8P8A - chains E and A of the 7 polymer chains in the assembly; structure by electron microscopy, 3.20 A resolution.

# Chain E
Molecule: 5D3(Fab) light chain variable domain
Source organism: Mus musculus
Notes: antibody fragment or engineered binder
Sequence (214 residues; row label = number of the first residue in the row):
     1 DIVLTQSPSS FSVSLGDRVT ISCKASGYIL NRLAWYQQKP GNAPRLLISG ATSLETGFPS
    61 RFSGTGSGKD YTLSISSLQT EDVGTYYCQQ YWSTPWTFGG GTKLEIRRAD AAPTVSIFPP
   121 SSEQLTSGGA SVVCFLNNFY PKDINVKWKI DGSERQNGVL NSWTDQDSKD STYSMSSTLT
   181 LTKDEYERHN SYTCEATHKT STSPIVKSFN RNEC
Not modelled in the structure: 108-214
Disulfide bonds: C23-C88

# Chain A
Molecule: ATP-binding cassette sub-family G member 2
Source organism: Homo sapiens
Notes: EC 7.6.2.2
Reference sequence: Q9UNQ0 (ABCG2_HUMAN); residue numbers follow UniProt; this construct covers 1-655
Sequence (655 residues; row label = number of the first residue in the row):
     1 MSSSNVEVFI PVSQGNTNGF PATASNDLKA FTEGAVLSFH NICYRVKLKS GFLPCRKPVE
    61 KEILSNINGI MKPGLNAILG PTGGGKSSLL DVLAARKDPS GLSGDVLING APRPANFKCN
   121 SGYVVQDDVV MGTLTVRENL QFSAALRLAT TMTNHEKNER INRVIQELGL DKVADSKVGT
   181 QFIRGVSGGE RKRTSIGMEL ITDPSILFLD EPTTGLDSST ANAVLLLLKR MSKQGRTIIF
   241 SIHQPRYSIF KLFDSLTLLA SGRLMFHGPA QEALGYFESA GYHCEAYNNP ADFFLDIING
   301 DSTAVALNRE EDFKATEIIE PSKQDKPLIE KLAEIYVNSS FYKETKAELH QLSGGEKKKK
   361 ITVFKEISYT TSFCHQLRWV SKRSFKNLLG NPQASIAQII VTVVLGLVIG AIYFGLKNDS
   421 TGIQNRAGVL FFLTTNQCFS SVSAVELFVV EKKLFIHEYI SGYYRVSSYF LGKLLSDLLP
   481 MRMLPSIIFT CIVYFMLGLK PKADAFFVMM FTLMMVAYSA SSMALAIAAG QSVVSVATLL
   541 MTICFVFMMI FSGLLVNLTT IASWLSWLQY FSIPRYGFTA LQHNEFLGQN FCPGLNATGN
   601 NPCNYATCTG EEYLVKQGID LSPWGLWKNH VALACMIVIF LTIAYLKLLF LKKYS
Not modelled in the structure: 1-32, 47-60, 302-326, 353-368, 655
Disulfide bonds: C592-C608
Glycans and other covalent adducts: N-acetylglucosamine (NAG) linked to N596
Curated features (UniProtKB/Swiss-Prot):
  - binding site (ATP): G80 to S87, R184 to E190, E211, H243
  - site (Not glycosylated): N418, N557
  - modified residue: T362 (Phosphothreonine)
  - glycosylation: N596 (N-linked (GlcNAc...) asparagine)
  - natural variant: V12 (V12M: Found in Jr(a-) blood group phenotype), Q141 (Q141K: Associated with high serum levels of uric acid and increased risk of gout), R147 (R147W: Loss of protein expression), T153 (T153M: Decreased protein abundance), K360 (deletion: No effect on protein abundance), F373 (F373C: Decreased protein abundance), T421 (T421A: No effect on protein abundance), T434 (T434M: No effect on protein abundance), S476 (S476P: No effect on protein abundance), S572 (S572R: Decreased protein abundance), D620 (D620N: No effect on protein abundance)
  - mutagenesis: M71 (M71V: Decreased protein abundance. No effect on substrate transmembrane transport), K86 (K86M: Decreased protein abundance. Decreased localization to the plasma membrane and retained intracellularly. Loss of ATPase-coupled transmembrane transporter activity), E211 (E211Q: Decreased estrone-3 sulfate ATPase-coupled transmembrane transporter activity. Decreased substrate-induced ATP hydrolysis ...), T362 (T362A: Loss of phosphorylation by PIM1. Decreased localization to the plasma membrane. Decreased homooligomerization. Loss of function in resistance to drug treatment ...), R383 (R383C: Loss of protein expression), N418 (N418Q: No effect), T435 (T435A: No effect on stability. Increased estrone-3 sulfate ATPase-coupled transmembrane transporter activity. Increased substrate-induced ATP hydrolysis. Increased substrate transport ...), N436 (N436A: No effect on stability. Decreased estrone-3 sulfate ATPase-coupled transmembrane transporter activity. Decreased substrate-induced ATP hydrolysis. Decreased substrate transport), F439 (F439A: No effect on stability. Decreased estrone-3 sulfate ATPase-coupled transmembrane transporter activity. Decreased substrate-induced ATP hydrolysis. Decreased substrate transport), R482 (R482D: Decreases ATPase activity; R482G/N/S/T: Increases ATPase activity; R482K/I/M/Y: No change in ATPase activity; R482T/Y: Decreases transport activity), V546 (V546A: No effect on stability. No effect on estrone-3 sulfate ATPase-coupled transmembrane transporter activity. No effect on substrate-induced ATP hydrolysis. No effect on substrate transport ...), M549 (M549A: No effect on stability. No effect on estrone-3 sulfate ATPase-coupled transmembrane transporter activity. No effect on substrate-induced ATP hydrolysis. No effect on substrate transport), 7 further mutagenesis entries in UniProt
What the authors report for this chain:
  - conformationally variable residues (order/disorder transition): S302 to V305

# Interface between chain E and chain A
Contacting residue pairs (14; chain E residue first):
  Y28(E) - V615(A)  hydrophobic
  Y28(E) - D620(A)
  Y28(E) - L621(A)
  Y28(E) - S622(A)
  L30(E) - E612(A)
  L30(E) - V615(A)  hydrophobic
  N31(E) - G599(A)
  R32(E) - N601(A)
  R32(E) - N604(A)
  R32(E) - E612(A)  salt bridge
  T52(E) - N600(A)
  Y91(E) - N604(A)
  W92(E) - V615(A)
  W92(E) - K616(A)
Interface residues without a listed pair, chain E (8 interface residues in all): G50
Interface residues without a listed pair, chain A (13 interface residues in all): T598, Y605, E611

# In short
Chain E and chain A form an interface of 8 and 13 residues respectively, with 1 salt bridge. The salt-bridged
pair is R32(E)-E612(A). Covalently linked N-acetylglucosamine: at N596(A). UniProt lists 17 ATP-binding
residues and 19 mutagenesis sites on chain A. From the paper: conformational variability at S302(A).
Here chain E is 5D3(Fab) light chain variable domain (Mus musculus) and chain A is ATP-binding cassette
sub-family G member 2 (Homo sapiens). Entry 8P8A (Structure of 5D3-Fab and nanobody(Nb17)-bound ABCG2) was
determined by electron microscopy, deposited together with 8P8J.
